7V9M - chains P and R of the 6 polymer chains in the assembly; structure by electron microscopy, 3.29 A resolution.

== Chain P ==
Name: Somatoliberin
UniProt: P01286 (SLIB_HUMAN); residues 1-44 here correspond to UniProt positions 32-75 (UniProt number = residue number + 31)
Sequence (44 residues; numbered 1 to 44; the number before each row is that of its first residue):
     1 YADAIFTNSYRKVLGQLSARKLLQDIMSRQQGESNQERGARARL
Not modelled in the structure: 20-44
Curated features (UniProtKB/Swiss-Prot):
  - modified residue: Leu-44 (Leucine amide)

== Chain R ==
Name: human growth hormone releasing hormone receptor splice variant 1(SV1)
Source organism: Homo sapiens
Sequence (523 residues; numbered 1 to 523; the number before each row is that of its first residue):
     1 MVPGTPSPLLGRGKELWLESLACLPGAVKRDCTITGWSEPFPPYPVACPV
    51 PLELLAEEESYFSTVKIIYTVGHSISIVALFVAITILVALRRLHCPRNYV
   101 HTQLFTTFILKAGAVFLKDAALFHSDDTDHCSFSTVLCKVSVAASHFATM
   151 TNFSWLLAEAVYLNCLLASTSPSSRRAFWWLVLAGWGLPVLFTGTWVSCK
   201 LAFEDIACWDLDDTSPYWWIIKGPIVLSVGVNFGLFLNIIRILVRKLEPA
   251 QGSLHTQSQYWRLSKSTLFLIPLFGIHYIIFNFLPDNAGLGIRLPLELGL
   301 GSFQGFIVAILYCFLNQEVRTEISRKWHGHDPELLPAWRTRGSSGGGGSG
   351 GGGSSGVFTLEDFVGDWEQTAAYNLDQVLEQGGVSSLLQNLAVSVTPIQR
   401 IVRSGENALKIDIHVIIPYEGLSADQMAQIEEVFKVVYPVDDHHFKVILP
   451 YGTLVIDGVTPNMLNYFGRPYEGIAVFDGKKITVTGTLWNGNKIIDERLI
   501 TPDGSMLFRVTINSGGSENLYFQ
Not modelled in the structure: 1-54, 249-257, 329-523

== Chain P / chain R interface ==
Pairs across the interface - 35 pairs, chain P then chain R:
  Tyr-1(P) with Ser-145(R); His-146(R), hydrogen bond; Thr-149(R); Trp-218(R), hydrophobic; Ile-225(R), hydrophobic
  Ala-2(P) with Glu-297(R); Leu-298(R), hydrophobic
  Asp-3(P) with Tyr-69(R), hydrogen bond; Val-115(R); Lys-118(R), salt bridge; Ser-145(R), hydrogen bond
  Ala-4(P) with His-146(R); Trp-218(R), hydrophobic
  Ile-5(P) with Leu-290(R), hydrophobic; Leu-294(R), hydrophobic
  Phe-6(P) with Phe-62(R); Val-65(R), hydrophobic; Leu-298(R), hydrophobic
  Thr-7(P) with Lys-118(R); Asp-210(R)
  Asn-8(P) with Leu-211(R); Asp-212(R)
  Ser-9(P) with Phe-62(R)
  Tyr-10(P) with Phe-62(R), hydrophobic; Lys-66(R); His-124(R), hydrogen bond
  Arg-11(P) with Leu-122(R); Cys-138(R); Asp-210(R), salt bridge
  Val-13(P) with Glu-58(R); Glu-59(R); Phe-62(R), hydrophobic
  Leu-14(P) with Glu-59(R)
  Gln-16(P) with Leu-55(R), hydrogen bond (side chain-backbone)
  Ser-18(P) with Asp-129(R), hydrogen bond
Interface residues without a listed pair, chain P (18 interface residues in all): Lys-12, Gly-15, Leu-17
Interface residues without a listed pair, chain R (32 interface residues in all): His-130, Cys-131, Asp-213, Ile-221, Asp-286, Asn-287, Arg-293
The authors on this interface:
  - specific contacts: Tyr-1(P)/His-146(R) (hydrogen bond), Asp-3(P)/Lys-118(R) (salt bridge), Ile-5(P)/Leu-290(R) (hydrophobic contact), Phe-6(P)/Phe-62(R) (hydrophobic contact), Val-65(R)/Phe-6(P) (hydrophobic contact), Lys-66(R)/Phe-6(P) (hydrophobic contact), Tyr-69(R)/Asp-3(P) (hydrogen bond), Ser-145(R)/Asp-3(P) (hydrogen bond), Ile-225(R)/Tyr-1(P) (hydrophobic contact), Leu-294(R)/Ile-5(P) (hydrophobic contact)

== Summary ==
18 residues of chain P face 32 of chain R across their interface; the contacts include 6 hydrogen bonds and 2
salt bridges. Among the polar pairs are Asp-3(P)/Lys-118(R), Arg-11(P)/Asp-210(R) and Tyr-1(P)/His-146(R). The
paper describes hydrogen bonds between Tyr-1(P) and His-146(R), Tyr-69(R) and Asp-3(P) and Ser-145(R) and
Asp-3(P); a salt bridge between Asp-3(P) and Lys-118(R); hydrophobic contacts between Ile-5(P) and Leu-290(R),
Phe-6(P) and Phe-62(R) and Val-65(R) and Phe-6(P) among others.
Chain P is Somatoliberin and chain R is human growth hormone releasing hormone receptor splice variant 1(SV1)
(Homo sapiens); the structure, Cryo-EM structure of the GHRH-bound human GHRHR splice variant 1 complex, was
determined by electron microscopy, deposited together with 7V9L.
